Entry 6YLN (X-ray diffraction, 1.85 A resolution); this record covers chain A.

Chain A:
Molecule: EGFP
From: Vaccinia virus
Reference sequence: A0A1V0D974 (A0A1V0D974_9POXV); residues 0-238 here correspond to UniProt positions 1-239 (UniProt number = residue number + 1)
Sequence (243 residues; each row starts with the number of its first residue; note: 2 numbers in that range are skipped by the numbering (no residue carries them; nothing is unmodelled there); numbering starts at 0):
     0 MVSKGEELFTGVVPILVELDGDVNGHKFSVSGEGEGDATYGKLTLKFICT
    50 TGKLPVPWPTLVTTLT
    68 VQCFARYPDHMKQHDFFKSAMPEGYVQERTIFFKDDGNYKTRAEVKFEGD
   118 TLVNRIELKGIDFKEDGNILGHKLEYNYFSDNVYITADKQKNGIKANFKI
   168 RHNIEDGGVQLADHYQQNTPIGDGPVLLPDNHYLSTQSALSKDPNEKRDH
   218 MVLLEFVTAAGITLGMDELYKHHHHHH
Unresolved in the structure: 0-1, 230-244
Construct notes: chromophore (65, 65, 65); conflict Ala72 (Ser73 in A0A1V0D974), Phe146 (Asn147 in A0A1V0D974), Asp148 (His149 in A0A1V0D974), Thr153 (Met154 in A0A1V0D974), Gly175 (Ser176 in A0A1V0D974); expression tag (239-244)
Modified positions: Thr65 (chromophore; SWG)
Covalently attached groups: covalent link Thr65-Val68
Bound ions: K+ near Leu141 (its only coordinating residue here)

Overview:
Chain A is EGFP (Vaccinia virus); the structure, mTurquoise2 SG P212121 - Directional optical properties of
fluorescent proteins, was determined by X-ray diffraction (same publication as 6YLM, 6YLO, 6YLP, 6YLQ and
6YLS).
